PDB entry 2P8B | X-ray diffraction, 1.70 A resolution | chain A

== Chain A ==
Molecule: Mandelate racemase/muconate lactonizing enzyme family protein
Organism: Bacillus cereus ATCC 14579
Reference sequence: Q81IL5 (Q81IL5_BACCR); residue numbers follow UniProt; this construct covers 1-369
Amino-acid sequence (369 residues; row label = number of the first residue in the row):
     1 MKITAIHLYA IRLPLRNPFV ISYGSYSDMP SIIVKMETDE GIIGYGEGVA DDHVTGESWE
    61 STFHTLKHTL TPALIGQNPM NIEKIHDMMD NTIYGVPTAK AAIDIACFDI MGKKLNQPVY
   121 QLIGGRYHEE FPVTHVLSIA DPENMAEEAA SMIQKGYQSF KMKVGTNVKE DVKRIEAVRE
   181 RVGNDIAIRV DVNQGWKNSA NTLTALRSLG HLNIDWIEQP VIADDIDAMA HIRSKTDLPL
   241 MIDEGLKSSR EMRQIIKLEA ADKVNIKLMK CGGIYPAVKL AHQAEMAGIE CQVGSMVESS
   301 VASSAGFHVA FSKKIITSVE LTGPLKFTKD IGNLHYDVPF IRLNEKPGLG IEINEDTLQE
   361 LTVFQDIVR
Bound ions: Mg2+: D191, E218, D243
Ligand contacts: N-succinyl lysine (NSK): F19, I21, Y23, Y26, M29, D51, V136, K161, K163, D191, N193, E218, D243, N265, K267, S295, M296, V297, E320, L321, T322, G323
Curated features (UniProtKB/Swiss-Prot):
  - binding site (substrate): Y26, D51, K161 to K163, D191 to N193, K267, S295, M296, E320 to T322
  - binding site (Mg(2+)): D191, E218, D243

== Summary ==
Chain A binds N-succinyl lysine. The Mg2+ site is built by D191, E218 and D243. UniProt lists 14
substrate-binding residues and 3 Mg2+-binding residues.
Chain A is Mandelate racemase/muconate lactonizing enzyme family protein (Bacillus cereus ATCC 14579); the
structure, Crystal structure of N-succinyl Arg/Lys racemase from Bacillus cereus ATCC 14579 complexed with
N-succinyl Lys, was determined by X-ray diffraction, deposited together with 2P88 and 2P8C.
